PDB entry 6U5K | electron microscopy, 3.50 A resolution | chains G and S of the 54 polymer chains in the assembly

# Chain G
Molecule: Glue PA0627
Organism: Pseudomonas aeruginosa (strain ATCC 15692 / DSM 22644 / CIP 104116 / JCM 14847 / LMG 12228 / 1C / PRS 101 / PAO1)
UniProtKB: G3XD62 (G3XD62_PSEAE); residues 1-68 here = UniProt positions 1-68
Sequence (68 residues; numbered 1 to 68; the number before each row is that of its first residue):
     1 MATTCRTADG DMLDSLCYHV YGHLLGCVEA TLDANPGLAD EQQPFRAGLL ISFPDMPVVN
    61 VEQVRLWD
Unresolved in the structure: 1-2, 58-68

# Chain S
Molecule: Tri1a PA0618
Organism: Pseudomonas aeruginosa (strain ATCC 15692 / DSM 22644 / CIP 104116 / JCM 14847 / LMG 12228 / 1C / PRS 101 / PAO1)
UniProtKB: G3XCX5 (G3XCX5_PSEAE); numbering as in UniProt (aligned over 1-295)
Sequence (295 residues; row label = number of the first residue in the row):
     1 MIIDLSQLPE PEVIENLDFE TIYQELLGDF REAMAGEWTA EVESDPVLKL LQLAAYRELL
    61 LRARINDAAR AVMLAYASGA DLDQIGAGFN VQRLLIRPAQ PEAVPPVEAQ YESDKSLRNR
   121 IQLAFEQLSV AGPRNAYIAH ALGADGRVAD ASATSPAPCE VLISVLGVEG NGQAPEAVLQ
   181 AVRLALNAED VRPVADRVTV RSAGIVPYQV KAQLYLFPGP EAELIRAAAE ASLRDYISAQ
   241 RRLGRDIRRS ALFATLHVEG VQRVELQEPA ADVVLDETQA AYCTGYAITL GGVDE
Unresolved in the structure: 293-295
From the paper describing this entry:
  - mutagenesis - H257F: increased stability in response to pH 3.4
  - mutagenesis - A254C: decreased stability

# Chain G / chain S interface
Pairs across the interface (16):
  Leu-13(G) / Tyr-56(S)
  Glu-29(G) / Leu-17(S)
  Glu-29(G) / Asp-18(S)
  Glu-29(G) / Phe-19(S)
  Leu-32(G) / Leu-60(S)  hydrophobic
  Leu-32(G) / Ala-63(S)  hydrophobic
  Leu-32(G) / Asp-67(S)
  Leu-32(G) / Arg-70(S)
  Asp-33(G) / Arg-70(S)  salt bridge
  Asn-35(G) / Asp-67(S)
  Ala-39(G) / Ala-63(S)
  Ala-39(G) / Arg-64(S)
  Ala-39(G) / Asp-67(S)
  Asp-40(G) / Arg-64(S)
  Gln-43(G) / Tyr-56(S)  hydrogen bond
  Gln-43(G) / Leu-60(S)
Also at the interface, not in a pair above, chain G (13 interface residues in all): Met-12, Leu-25, Val-28, Gly-37, Leu-38
Also at the interface, not in a pair above, chain S (11 interface residues in all): Glu-20, Leu-59

# Overview
13 residues of chain G face 11 of chain S across their interface; the contacts include 1 hydrogen bond and 1
salt bridge. Polar pairs include Asp-33(G)/Arg-70(S) and Gln-43(G)/Tyr-56(S). From the paper: H257F of chain S
increases stability in response to pH 3.4; A254C of chain S reduces stability.
Chain G is Glue PA0627 and chain S is Tri1a PA0618, both from Pseudomonas aeruginosa (strain ATCC 15692 / DSM
22644 / CIP 104116 / JCM 14847 / LMG 12228 / 1C / PRS 101 / PAO1); the structure, CryoEM Structure of Pyocin
R2 - postcontracted - baseplate, was determined by electron microscopy (same publication as 6PYT, 6U5B, 6U5F
and 6U5J).
